7CNQ - chain A; structure by X-ray diffraction, 2.00 A resolution.

[Chain A]
Molecule: cis-3-hydroxy-L-proline dehydratase
From: Agrobacterium tumefaciens
Chain sequence (579 residues; numbered -9 to 569; the number before each row is that of its first residue; numbers below 1 keep their minus sign (Met-9 is residue -9)):
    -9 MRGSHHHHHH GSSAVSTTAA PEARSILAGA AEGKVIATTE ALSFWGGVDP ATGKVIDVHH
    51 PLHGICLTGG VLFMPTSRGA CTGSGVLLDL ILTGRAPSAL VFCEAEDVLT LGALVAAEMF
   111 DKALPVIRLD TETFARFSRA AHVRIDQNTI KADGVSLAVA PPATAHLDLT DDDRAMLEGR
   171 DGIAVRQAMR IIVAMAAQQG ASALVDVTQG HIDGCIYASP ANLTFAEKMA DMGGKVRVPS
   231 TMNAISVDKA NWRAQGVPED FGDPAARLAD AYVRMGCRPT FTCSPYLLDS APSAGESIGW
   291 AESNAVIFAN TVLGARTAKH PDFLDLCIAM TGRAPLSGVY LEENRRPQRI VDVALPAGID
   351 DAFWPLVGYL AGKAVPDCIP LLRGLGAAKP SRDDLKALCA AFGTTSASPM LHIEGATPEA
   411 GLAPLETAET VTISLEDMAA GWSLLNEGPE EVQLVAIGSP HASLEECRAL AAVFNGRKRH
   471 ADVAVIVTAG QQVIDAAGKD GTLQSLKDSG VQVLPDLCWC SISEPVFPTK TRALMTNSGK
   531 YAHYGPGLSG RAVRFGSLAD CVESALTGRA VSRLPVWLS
Disordered / not traced: -9 to 10
Bound ions: 2Fe-2S cluster Fe: Cys273, Cys508, Cys510 (together with G8X)
Ligand contacts:
  - 2Fe-2S cluster (FES): Asn233, Ala234, Cys273, Glu292, Asn294, Ser449, Pro450, Cys508, Cys510, Lys530
  - G8X ((2S,3R)-3-oxidanylpyrrolidine-2-carboxylic acid): Trp35, Ala70, Cys71, Thr72, Asp203, Ile206, Asn233, Glu292, Ser293, Cys510, Lys530
Reported in the primary citation:
  - binding site for G8X: Trp35, Cys71, Thr72, Asp203, Ile206, Glu292, Ser293, Lys530, Tyr534
  - contacts within the chain: Asn233-Glu292 (hydrogen bond), Glu292-Asn294 (hydrogen bond)

[Overview]
Ligands of chain A: 2Fe-2S cluster and compound G8X. Cys273, Cys508 and Cys510 coordinate a 2Fe-2S cluster Fe
ion. The paper reports a binding site for G8X at Trp35, Cys71 and Thr72 among others; contacts within the
chain involving Asn233, Glu292 and Asn294.
Chain A is cis-3-hydroxy-L-proline dehydratase (Agrobacterium tumefaciens); the structure, Crystal structure
of Agrobacterium tumefaciens aconitase X (holo-form), was determined by X-ray diffraction, deposited together
with 7CNP, 7CNR, 7CNS and 7D2R.
